Entry 7ENN (electron microscopy, 2.80 A resolution); this record covers chains A and J of the 11 polymer chains in the assembly.

[Chain A]
Protein: Histone H3.2
Source organism: Xenopus laevis
UniProtKB: P84233 (H32_XENLA); residues 1-135 here correspond to UniProt positions 2-136 (UniProt number = residue number + 1)
Amino-acid sequence (135 residues; each row starts with the number of its first residue):
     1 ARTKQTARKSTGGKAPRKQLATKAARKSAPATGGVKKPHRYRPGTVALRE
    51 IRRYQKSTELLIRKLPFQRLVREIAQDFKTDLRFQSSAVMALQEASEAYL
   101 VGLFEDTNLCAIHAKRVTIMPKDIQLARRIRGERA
Unresolved in the structure: 1-36, 135
UniProt features mapped onto this chain:
  - modified residue: Arg2 (Asymmetric dimethylarginine), Thr3 (Phosphothreonine), Lys4 (Allysine), Gln5 (5-glutamyl dopamine), Thr6 (Phosphothreonine), Arg8 (Citrulline), Lys9 (N6,N6,N6-trimethyllysine), Ser10 (ADP-ribosylserine), Thr11 (Phosphothreonine), Lys14 (N6-(2-hydroxyisobutyryl)lysine), Arg17 (Asymmetric dimethylarginine), Lys18 (N6-(2-hydroxyisobutyryl)lysine), Lys23 (N6-(2-hydroxyisobutyryl)lysine), Arg26 (Citrulline), Lys27 (N6,N6,N6-trimethyllysine), Ser28 (ADP-ribosylserine), Lys36 (N6,N6,N6-trimethyllysine), Lys37 (N6-methyllysine), Tyr41 (Phosphotyrosine), Lys56 (N6,N6,N6-trimethyllysine) and 8 more in UniProt
  - lipidation: Cys110 (S-palmitoyl cysteine)

[Chain J]
Molecule: 167-nt DNA strand
Sequence (167 nucleotides; each row starts with the number of its first residue; numbers below 1 keep their minus sign (DT-9 is residue -9)):
    -9 TCGACAAGCTTCAGGATGTATATATCTGACACGTGCCTGGAGACTAGGGA
    41 GTAATCCCCTTGGCGGTTAAAACGCGGGGGACAGCGCGTACGTGCGTTTA
    91 AGCGGTGCTAGAGCTGTCTACGACCAATTGAGCGGCCTCGGCACCGGGAT
   141 TCTCCAGGGCGGCCGCG
Unresolved in the structure: -9 to 0, 147-157

[Chain A / chain J interface]
Residue-residue contacts (21; chain A residue first):
  Arg40(A) with DC144(J), sugar contact
  Tyr41(A) with DT143(J), phosphate contact; DC144(J), phosphate contact
  Arg42(A) with DG69(J), salt bridge to the phosphate; DC144(J), hydrogen bond to the phosphate
  Pro43(A) with DG69(J), phosphate contact
  Thr45(A) with DC144(J), hydrogen bond to the phosphate
  Arg63(A) with DA61(J), salt bridge to the phosphate
  Arg72(A) with DT51(J), salt bridge to the phosphate
  Arg83(A) with DT50(J), phosphate contact; DT51(J), phosphate contact
  Phe84(A) with DT50(J), phosphate contact; DT51(J), hydrogen bond to the phosphate
  Gln85(A) with DT50(J), phosphate contact
  Arg116(A) with DA71(J), phosphate contact; DC72(J), phosphate contact
  Val117(A) with DA71(J), hydrogen bond to the phosphate
  Thr118(A) with DG70(J), phosphate contact; DA71(J), hydrogen bond to the phosphate
  Met120(A) with DA71(J), phosphate contact; DC72(J), phosphate contact
Other interface residues (no listed pair), chain A (18 interface residues in all): His39, Leu82, Ser86, Lys115
Other interface residues (no listed pair), chain J (12 interface residues in all): DA60, DG66, DC145

[Overview]
Chain A and chain J form an interface of 18 and 12 residues respectively, with 5 hydrogen bonds and 3 salt
bridges. Polar contacts include Arg42(A)-DC144(J), Thr45(A)-DC144(J) and Phe84(A)-DT51(J).
Here chain A is Histone H3.2 (Xenopus laevis) and chain J is a 167-nt DNA strand. Entry 7ENN (The structure of
ALC1 bound to the nucleosome) was determined by electron microscopy.
